PDB entry 3QUK | X-ray diffraction, 2.41 A resolution | chains A and C of the 3 polymer chains in the assembly

== Chain A ==
Name: H-2 class I histocompatibility antigen, D-B alpha chain
From: Mus musculus
Reference sequence: P01899 (HA11_MOUSE); residues 1-276 here correspond to UniProt positions 25-300 (UniProt number = residue number + 24)
Sequence (276 residues; numbered 1 to 276; the number before each row is that of its first residue):
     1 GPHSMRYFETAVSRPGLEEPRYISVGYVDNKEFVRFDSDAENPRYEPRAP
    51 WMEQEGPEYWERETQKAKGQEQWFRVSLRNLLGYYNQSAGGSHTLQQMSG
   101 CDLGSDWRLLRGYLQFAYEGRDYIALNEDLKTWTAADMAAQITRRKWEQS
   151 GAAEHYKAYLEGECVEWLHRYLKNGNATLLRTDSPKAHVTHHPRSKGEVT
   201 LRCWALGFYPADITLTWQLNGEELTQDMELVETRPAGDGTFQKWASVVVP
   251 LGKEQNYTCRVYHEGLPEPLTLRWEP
Disordered / not traced: 177-180, 195-197, 219-220, 224-227, 276
Cystine bridges: C101-C164, C203-C259

== Chain C ==
Name: Pre-glycoprotein polyprotein GP complex
Reference sequence: P07399 (GLYC_LYCVW); residues 1-9 here correspond to UniProt positions 33-41 (UniProt number = residue number + 32)
Sequence (9 residues; numbered 1 to 9; the number before each row is that of its first residue):
     1 KAVANFATM
Differences from the reference sequence: engineered mutation A4 (Tyr36 in P07399), M9 (Cys41 in P07399)
Swiss-Prot annotation at these positions:
  - site: K1 (Important for GP-C-mediated membrane fusion)

== Chain A / chain C interface ==
Contacting residue pairs (48):
  M5(A) with K1(C)
  Y7(A) with K1(C), hydrogen bond (side chain-backbone); A2(C)
  Y45(A) with A2(C)
  R62(A) with K1(C)
  E63(A) with K1(C); A2(C), hydrogen bond (side chain-backbone)
  K66(A) with A2(C), hydrogen bond (side chain-backbone); A4(C)
  Q70(A) with V3(C), hydrogen bond (side chain-backbone); A4(C); N5(C), hydrogen bond (side chain-backbone)
  W73(A) with N5(C); F6(C), hydrogen bond (side chain-backbone); A7(C), hydrogen bond (side chain-backbone); T8(C); M9(C)
  F74(A) with N5(C)
  V76(A) with T8(C)
  S77(A) with T8(C); M9(C), hydrogen bond (side chain-backbone)
  N80(A) with M9(C), hydrogen bond (side chain-backbone)
  L81(A) with M9(C), hydrophobic
  Y84(A) with M9(C), hydrogen bond (side chain-backbone)
  L95(A) with M9(C), hydrophobic
  Q97(A) with V3(C); N5(C), hydrogen bond
  S99(A) with V3(C)
  F116(A) with N5(C); M9(C), hydrophobic
  Y123(A) with M9(C), hydrophobic
  T143(A) with M9(C), hydrogen bond (side chain-backbone)
  K146(A) with T8(C), hydrogen bond (side chain-backbone); M9(C), hydrogen bond (side chain-backbone)
  W147(A) with A7(C), hydrogen bond (side chain-backbone); T8(C), hydrogen bond (side chain-backbone); M9(C), hydrophobic
  S150(A) with A7(C)
  H155(A) with F6(C)
  Y156(A) with V3(C), hydrophobic; N5(C); F6(C), hydrogen bond (side chain-backbone)
  Y159(A) with K1(C), hydrogen bond (side chain-backbone); A2(C); V3(C)
  E163(A) with K1(C)
  W167(A) with K1(C)
  Y171(A) with K1(C), hydrogen bond (side chain-backbone)
Also at the interface, not in a pair above, chain A (33 interface residues in all): E9, Y59, I124, A152

== In short ==
33 residues of chain A face 9 of chain C across their interface, with 19 hydrogen bonds. Polar pairs include
Y7(A)-K1(C), E63(A)-A2(C) and K66(A)-A2(C).
Here chain A is H-2 class I histocompatibility antigen, D-B alpha chain (Mus musculus) and chain C is
Pre-glycoprotein polyprotein GP complex. Entry 3QUK (Crystal structures of the murine class I major
histocompatibility complex H-2Db in complex with LCMV-derived gp33 ...) was determined by X-ray diffraction
(same publication as 3QUL).
